4HGA - chains A and C of the 3 polymer chains in the assembly; structure by X-ray diffraction, 2.80 A resolution.

[Chain A]
Molecule: Death domain-associated protein 6
Source organism: Homo sapiens
Notes: fragment: histone binding domain
Reference sequence: Q9UER7 (DAXX_HUMAN); residue numbers follow UniProt; this construct covers 184-390
Chain sequence (213 residues; numbered 178 to 390; the number before each row is that of its first residue):
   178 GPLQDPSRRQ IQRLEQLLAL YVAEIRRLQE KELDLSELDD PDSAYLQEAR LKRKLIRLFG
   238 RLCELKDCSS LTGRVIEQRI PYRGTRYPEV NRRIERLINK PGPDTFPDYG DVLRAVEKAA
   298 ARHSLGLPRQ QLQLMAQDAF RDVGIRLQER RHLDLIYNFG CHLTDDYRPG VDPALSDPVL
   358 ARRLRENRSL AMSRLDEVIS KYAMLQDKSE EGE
Disordered / not traced: 178-180, 388-390
Sequence notes: expression tag (178-183)
Curated features (UniProtKB/Swiss-Prot):
  - modified residue: Ser-213 (Phosphoserine)
Ligand contacts:
  - tetrachloroplatinate(II) (PC4), molecule 1: Pro-258, Tyr-259, Arg-260, Gly-261, Arg-323
  - tetrachloroplatinate(II) (PC4), molecule 2: Thr-262, Arg-263, Tyr-264, Gln-308, Leu-309, Met-312
  - tetrachloroplatinate(II) (PC4), molecule 3: Gln-383, Ser-386, Glu-387
From the paper describing this entry:
  - mutagenesis - C338S/L340N: decreased binding to Histone H3.3
  - mutagenesis - E225M/K229M: unchanged binding to Histone H3.3
  - mutagenesis - E225M/K229M, E225Q/K229Q: increased binding to H3.1
  - mutagenesis - Y222E: abolished binding to Histone H3.3
  - specificity-determining residues: Glu-225, Lys-229, Cys-338, Leu-340
  - mutagenesis - E225Q/K229Q: increased localization to H3.1

[Chain C]
Molecule: Histone H4
Source organism: Homo sapiens
Reference sequence: P62805 (H4_HUMAN); residues 0-102 here correspond to UniProt positions 1-103 (UniProt number = residue number + 1)
Chain sequence (103 residues; row label = number of the first residue in the row; numbering starts at 0):
     0 MSGRGKGGKG LGKGGAKRHR KVLRDNIQGI TKPAIRRLAR RGGVKRISGL IYEETRGVLK
    60 VFLENVIRDA VTYTEHAKRK TVTAMDVVYA LKRQGRTLYG FGG
Disordered / not traced: 0-26, 102
Curated features (UniProtKB/Swiss-Prot):
  - DNA-binding region: Lys-16 to Lys-20
  - modified residue: Ser-1 (N-acetylserine), Arg-3 (Asymmetric dimethylarginine), Lys-5 (N6-(2-hydroxyisobutyryl)lysine), Lys-8 (N6-(2-hydroxyisobutyryl)lysine), Lys-12 (N6-(2-hydroxyisobutyryl)lysine), Lys-16 (N6-(2-hydroxyisobutyryl)lysine), Lys-20 (N6,N6,N6-trimethyllysine), Lys-31 (N6-(2-hydroxyisobutyryl)lysine), Lys-44 (N6-(2-hydroxyisobutyryl)lysine), Ser-47 (Phosphoserine), Tyr-51 (Phosphotyrosine), Lys-59 (N6-(2-hydroxyisobutyryl)lysine), Lys-77 (N6-(2-hydroxyisobutyryl)lysine), Lys-79 (N6-(2-hydroxyisobutyryl)lysine), Thr-80 (Phosphothreonine), Tyr-88 (Phosphotyrosine), Lys-91 (N6-(2-hydroxyisobutyryl)lysine)
  - cross-link (Glycyl lysine isopeptide (Lys-Gly)): Lys-12 (interchain with G-Cter in SUMO2), Lys-20 (interchain with G-Cter in SUMO2), Lys-31 (interchain with G-Cter in SUMO2), Lys-59 (interchain with G-Cter in SUMO2), Lys-79 (interchain with G-Cter in SUMO2), Lys-91 (interchain with G-Cter in SUMO2)

[How chain A and chain C interact]
Pairs across the interface - 62 pairs, chain A then chain C:
  Glu-209(A) / Thr-80(C)
  Pro-280(A) / Arg-40(C)  hydrogen bond (backbone-side chain)
  Asp-281(A) / Arg-39(C)  hydrogen bond (backbone-side chain)
  Asp-281(A) / Arg-40(C)  salt bridge
  Phe-283(A) / Arg-39(C)  hydrogen bond (backbone-side chain)
  Phe-283(A) / Arg-40(C)
  Phe-283(A) / Gly-41(C)
  Phe-283(A) / Gly-42(C)
  Asp-285(A) / Gly-42(C)
  Asp-285(A) / Lys-44(C)  salt bridge
  Asp-288(A) / Lys-44(C)  salt bridge
  His-329(A) / Arg-95(C)
  His-329(A) / Thr-96(C)
  His-329(A) / Tyr-98(C)  hydrogen bond (side chain-backbone)
  Leu-332(A) / Thr-96(C)
  Leu-332(A) / Leu-97(C)  hydrophobic
  Ile-333(A) / Tyr-98(C)
  Ile-333(A) / Gly-99(C)
  Ile-333(A) / Phe-100(C)
  Phe-336(A) / Leu-90(C)  hydrophobic
  Phe-336(A) / Leu-97(C)  hydrophobic
  Leu-340(A) / Met-84(C)
  Thr-341(A) / Ala-83(C)
  Thr-341(A) / Met-84(C)
  Thr-341(A) / Val-87(C)
  Asp-343(A) / Met-84(C)
  Tyr-344(A) / Met-84(C)
  Tyr-344(A) / Val-87(C)  hydrophobic
  Tyr-344(A) / Tyr-88(C)  hydrophobic
  Tyr-344(A) / Lys-91(C)
  Tyr-344(A) / Phe-100(C)
  Val-348(A) / Tyr-88(C)
  Asp-349(A) / Tyr-72(C)  hydrogen bond
  Asp-349(A) / Arg-92(C)  salt bridge
  Ala-351(A) / Tyr-72(C)
  Ala-351(A) / Arg-92(C)
  Asp-354(A) / His-75(C)  salt bridge
  Leu-357(A) / Thr-71(C)
  Leu-357(A) / His-75(C)
  Arg-360(A) / Thr-71(C)
  Arg-360(A) / Glu-74(C)  salt bridge
  Leu-361(A) / Asp-68(C)
  Leu-361(A) / Thr-71(C)
  Leu-361(A) / Tyr-72(C)
  Leu-361(A) / Arg-92(C)
  Asn-364(A) / Arg-67(C)
  Asn-364(A) / Asp-68(C)  hydrogen bond
  Asn-364(A) / Thr-71(C)  hydrogen bond
  Arg-365(A) / Arg-92(C)  hydrogen bond (side chain-backbone)
  Arg-365(A) / Gln-93(C)  hydrogen bond
  Arg-365(A) / Gly-94(C)
  Leu-367(A) / Arg-67(C)
  Ala-368(A) / Asn-64(C)  hydrogen bond (backbone-side chain)
  Arg-371(A) / Val-60(C)
  Arg-371(A) / Glu-63(C)  salt bridge
  Leu-372(A) / Val-60(C)  hydrophobic
  Leu-372(A) / Asn-64(C)
  Val-375(A) / Val-60(C)  hydrophobic
  Ile-376(A) / Val-57(C)  hydrophobic
  Tyr-379(A) / Glu-52(C)  hydrogen bond (side chain-backbone)
  Tyr-379(A) / Glu-53(C)
  Leu-382(A) / Leu-49(C)  hydrophobic
Other interface residues (no listed pair), chain A (37 interface residues in all): Thr-282, Pro-284, Arg-345, Pro-346, Pro-350, Gln-383
Other interface residues (no listed pair), chain C (38 interface residues in all): Arg-36, Gly-56, Phe-61, Gly-101

[Overview]
37 residues of chain A face 38 of chain C across their interface, with 11 hydrogen bonds and 7 salt bridges.
Polar contacts include Asp-281(A)/Arg-40(C), Asp-285(A)/Lys-44(C) and Asp-288(A)/Lys-44(C). The paper reports
that E225M/K229M and E225Q/K229Q of chain A increase binding to H3.1; specificity determinants Glu-225(A),
Lys-229(A) and Cys-338(A) among others; 4 substitutions were tested in all.
Chain A is Death domain-associated protein 6 and chain C is Histone H4, both from Homo sapiens; the structure,
Structure of the variant histone H3.3-H4 heterodimer in complex with its chaperone DAXX, was determined by
X-ray diffraction.
